1WDD - chains A and E of the 4 polymer chains in the assembly; structure by X-ray diffraction, 1.35 A resolution.

[Chain A (and E)]
Name: Ribulose bisphosphate carboxylase large chain
Source organism: Oryza sativa Japonica Group
Notes: EC 4.1.1.39; chain E of this document is another copy of the same molecule, construct and numbering; everything in this record applies to it too
UniProtKB: P0C512 (RBL_ORYSJ); residue numbers follow UniProt; this construct covers 1-477
Sequence (477 residues; row label = number of the first residue in the row):
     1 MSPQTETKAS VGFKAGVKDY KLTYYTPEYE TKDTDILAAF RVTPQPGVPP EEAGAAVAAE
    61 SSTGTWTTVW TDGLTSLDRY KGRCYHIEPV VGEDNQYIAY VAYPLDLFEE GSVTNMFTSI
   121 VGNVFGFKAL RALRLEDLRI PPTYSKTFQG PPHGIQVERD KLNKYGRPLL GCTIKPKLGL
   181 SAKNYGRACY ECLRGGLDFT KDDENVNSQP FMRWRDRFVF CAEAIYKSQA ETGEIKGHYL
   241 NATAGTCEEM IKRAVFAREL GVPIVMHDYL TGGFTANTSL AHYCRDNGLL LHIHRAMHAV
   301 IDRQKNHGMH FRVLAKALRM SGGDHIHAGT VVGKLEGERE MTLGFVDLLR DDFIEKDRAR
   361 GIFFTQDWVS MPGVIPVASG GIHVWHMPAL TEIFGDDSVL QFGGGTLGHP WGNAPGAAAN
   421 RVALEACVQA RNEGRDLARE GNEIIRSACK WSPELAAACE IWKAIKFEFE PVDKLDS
Unresolved in the structure: 1-10, 476-477 (chain E: 1-11, 476-477)
Modified / non-standard residues: Lys201 (lysine nz-carboxylic acid; KCX)
Ion coordination: Mg2+: Lys201, Asp203, Glu204 (together with 2-carboxyarabinitol-1,5-diphosphate)
Residues lining bound ligands:
  - 2-carboxyarabinitol-1,5-diphosphate (CAP), molecule 1: Glu60, Thr65, Trp66, Asn123
  - 2-carboxyarabinitol-1,5-diphosphate (CAP), molecule 2: Thr173, Lys175, Lys177, Lys201, Asp203, Glu204, His294, Arg295, His298, His327, Lys334, Leu335, Ser379, Gly380, Gly381, Gln401, Phe402, Gly403, Gly404

[Chain A / chain E interface]
Pairs across the interface (265):
  Phe13(A) - Gly408(E)
  Phe13(A) - His409(E)
  Phe13(A) - Pro410(E)
  Ala15(A) - Gly408(E)
  Ala15(A) - Pro410(E)  hydrophobic
  Gly16(A) - Ile461(E)
  Val17(A) - Ile465(E)  hydrophobic
  Gln45(A) - Phe469(E)
  Gln45(A) - Glu470(E)  hydrogen bond (side chain-backbone)
  Val48(A) - Phe469(E)  hydrophobic
  Ala59(A) - Lys177(E)
  Glu60(A) - Lys177(E)
  Glu60(A) - Lys334(E)  salt bridge
  Ser62(A) - Lys177(E)
  Ser62(A) - Leu178(E)
  Ser62(A) - Asn205(E)
  Thr63(A) - Pro176(E)
  Thr63(A) - Lys177(E)  hydrogen bond (backbone-backbone)
  Thr63(A) - Leu178(E)
  Gly64(A) - Lys177(E)
  Thr65(A) - Lys175(E)
  Thr65(A) - Lys334(E)  hydrogen bond
  Thr65(A) - Gly404(E)
  Trp66(A) - Gly381(E)
  Trp66(A) - Ile382(E)
  Trp66(A) - His383(E)
  Trp66(A) - Gly404(E)
  Trp66(A) - Gly405(E)
  Trp66(A) - Trp462(E)
  Trp66(A) - Ile465(E)  hydrophobic
  Thr67(A) - Gly404(E)
  Thr67(A) - Trp462(E)  hydrogen bond
  Thr68(A) - Gly408(E)
  Val69(A) - Leu407(E)
  Val69(A) - Gly408(E)
  Trp70(A) - Leu407(E)  hydrogen bond (backbone-backbone)
  Trp70(A) - Gly412(E)
  Trp70(A) - Asn413(E)  hydrogen bond
  Thr71(A) - Lys175(E)  hydrogen bond (side chain-backbone)
  Thr71(A) - Pro176(E)
  Thr71(A) - Leu180(E)
  Thr71(A) - Leu407(E)
  Asp72(A) - Pro176(E)
  Leu74(A) - Asn184(E)
  Thr75(A) - Pro176(E)
  Thr75(A) - Gly179(E)  hydrogen bond (side chain-backbone)
  Tyr80(A) - Gly179(E)
  Tyr80(A) - Phe211(E)
  Asp106(A) - Gln209(E)
  Asp106(A) - Pro210(E)
  Asp106(A) - Phe211(E)
  Leu107(A) - Leu178(E)  hydrophobic
  Leu107(A) - Gln209(E)  hydrogen bond (backbone-side chain)
  Phe108(A) - Gln209(E)
  Phe108(A) - Pro210(E)
  Glu109(A) - Asn207(E)
  Glu109(A) - Ser208(E)  hydrogen bond (side chain-backbone)
  Glu109(A) - Gln209(E)
  Glu109(A) - Arg253(E)  salt bridge
  Glu110(A) - Pro210(E)
  Glu110(A) - Arg213(E)  salt bridge
  Ser112(A) - Ala244(E)
  Ser112(A) - Gly245(E)  hydrogen bond (side chain-backbone)
  Thr114(A) - Thr243(E)
  Thr114(A) - Ala244(E)
  Thr114(A) - Thr271(E)  hydrogen bond (side chain-backbone)
  Thr114(A) - Gly272(E)
  Asn115(A) - Asn205(E)  hydrogen bond (side chain-backbone)
  Asn115(A) - Asn207(E)  hydrogen bond
  Asn115(A) - Gln209(E)
  Thr118(A) - Glu204(E)
  Thr118(A) - Asn205(E)
  Thr118(A) - Asp268(E)
  Thr118(A) - Thr271(E)  hydrogen bond
  Ser119(A) - Leu178(E)
  Ser119(A) - Asn205(E)  hydrogen bond
  Val121(A) - Met297(E)
  Val121(A) - Val300(E)
  Gly122(A) - Ala296(E)
  Gly122(A) - Met297(E)  hydrogen bond (backbone-backbone)
  Asn123(A) - Lys177(E)
  Asn123(A) - Glu204(E)  hydrogen bond
  Asn123(A) - His294(E)
  Asn123(A) - Leu335(E)
  Phe125(A) - Ala299(E)
  Phe125(A) - Val300(E)  hydrophobic
  Phe125(A) - Arg303(E)  hydrogen bond (backbone-side chain)
  Gly126(A) - Ala299(E)
  Gly126(A) - Arg303(E)
  Gly126(A) - Leu335(E)
  Gly126(A) - Glu336(E)  hydrogen bond (backbone-backbone)
  Phe127(A) - Arg303(E)  hydrogen bond (backbone-side chain)
  Phe127(A) - Lys334(E)
  Phe127(A) - Leu335(E)  hydrophobic
  Lys128(A) - Arg303(E)
  Lys128(A) - Val331(E)  hydrogen bond (side chain-backbone)
  Lys128(A) - Val332(E)
  Lys128(A) - Gly333(E)  hydrogen bond (side chain-backbone)
  Lys128(A) - Lys334(E)  hydrogen bond (backbone-backbone)
  Lys128(A) - Leu335(E)
  Lys128(A) - Glu336(E)
  Lys128(A) - Phe467(E)  hydrogen bond (side chain-backbone)
  Lys128(A) - Phe469(E)
  Ala129(A) - Phe469(E)  hydrophobic
  Leu130(A) - Arg303(E)  hydrogen bond (backbone-side chain)
  Arg131(A) - Gln304(E)
  Arg131(A) - Val472(E)
  Ala132(A) - Gln304(E)
  Lys175(A) - Thr65(E)
  Lys175(A) - Thr71(E)  hydrogen bond (backbone-side chain)
  Pro176(A) - Thr63(E)
  Pro176(A) - Thr71(E)
  Pro176(A) - Asp72(E)
  Pro176(A) - Thr75(E)
  Lys177(A) - Glu60(E)
  Lys177(A) - Ser62(E)
  Lys177(A) - Thr63(E)  hydrogen bond (backbone-backbone)
  Lys177(A) - Gly64(E)
  Lys177(A) - Asn123(E)
  Leu178(A) - Ser62(E)
  Leu178(A) - Thr63(E)
  Leu178(A) - Leu107(E)
  Leu178(A) - Ser119(E)
  Gly179(A) - Thr75(E)  hydrogen bond (backbone-side chain)
  Gly179(A) - Tyr80(E)
  Leu180(A) - Thr71(E)
  Asn184(A) - Leu74(E)
  Glu204(A) - Thr118(E)
  Glu204(A) - Asn123(E)  hydrogen bond
  Asn205(A) - Ser62(E)
  Asn205(A) - Asn115(E)  hydrogen bond (backbone-side chain)
  Asn205(A) - Thr118(E)
  Asn205(A) - Ser119(E)  hydrogen bond
  Asn207(A) - Glu109(E)
  Asn207(A) - Asn115(E)  hydrogen bond
  Ser208(A) - Glu109(E)  hydrogen bond (backbone-side chain)
  Gln209(A) - Asp106(E)
  Gln209(A) - Leu107(E)  hydrogen bond (side chain-backbone)
  Gln209(A) - Phe108(E)
  Gln209(A) - Glu109(E)
  Gln209(A) - Asn115(E)
  Pro210(A) - Asp106(E)
  Pro210(A) - Phe108(E)
  Pro210(A) - Glu110(E)
  Phe211(A) - Tyr80(E)
  Phe211(A) - Asp106(E)
  Arg213(A) - Glu110(E)  salt bridge
  Thr243(A) - Thr114(E)
  Ala244(A) - Ser112(E)
  Ala244(A) - Thr114(E)
  Ala244(A) - Thr275(E)  hydrogen bond (backbone-side chain)
  Gly245(A) - Ser112(E)  hydrogen bond (backbone-side chain)
  Gly245(A) - Phe274(E)
  Gly245(A) - Thr275(E)
  Gly245(A) - Thr278(E)  hydrogen bond (backbone-side chain)
  Thr246(A) - Thr275(E)
  Thr246(A) - Thr278(E)
  Thr246(A) - Ser279(E)
  Thr246(A) - His282(E)
  Cys247(A) - Cys247(E)  disulfide
  Cys247(A) - Thr275(E)
  Cys247(A) - Ala276(E)  hydrophobic
  Cys247(A) - Ser279(E)  hydrogen bond (backbone-side chain)
  Glu248(A) - Ser279(E)  hydrogen bond
  Arg253(A) - Glu109(E)  salt bridge
  Asp268(A) - Thr118(E)
  Thr271(A) - Thr114(E)  hydrogen bond (backbone-side chain)
  Thr271(A) - Thr118(E)  hydrogen bond
  Gly272(A) - Thr114(E)
  Gly272(A) - Gly273(E)
  Gly272(A) - Phe274(E)
  Gly272(A) - Thr275(E)  hydrogen bond (backbone-backbone)
  Gly273(A) - Gly272(E)
  Gly273(A) - Gly273(E)
  Phe274(A) - Gly245(E)
  Phe274(A) - Gly272(E)
  Thr275(A) - Ala244(E)  hydrogen bond (side chain-backbone)
  Thr275(A) - Gly245(E)
  Thr275(A) - Thr246(E)
  Thr275(A) - Cys247(E)
  Thr275(A) - Gly272(E)  hydrogen bond (backbone-backbone)
  Thr275(A) - Ala276(E)
  Ala276(A) - Cys247(E)  hydrophobic
  Ala276(A) - Thr275(E)
  Thr278(A) - Gly245(E)  hydrogen bond (side chain-backbone)
  Thr278(A) - Thr246(E)
  Ser279(A) - Thr246(E)
  Ser279(A) - Cys247(E)  hydrogen bond (side chain-backbone)
  Ser279(A) - Glu248(E)  hydrogen bond
  His282(A) - Thr246(E)
  His294(A) - Asn123(E)
  Ala296(A) - Gly122(E)
  Met297(A) - Val121(E)
  Met297(A) - Gly122(E)  hydrogen bond (backbone-backbone)
  Ala299(A) - Phe125(E)
  Ala299(A) - Gly126(E)
  Ala299(A) - His307(E)  hydrogen bond (backbone-side chain)
  Val300(A) - Val121(E)
  Val300(A) - Phe125(E)  hydrophobic
  Val300(A) - Ile301(E)  hydrophobic
  Val300(A) - His307(E)
  Val300(A) - Gly308(E)
  Val300(A) - Met309(E)  hydrophobic
  Ile301(A) - Val300(E)  hydrophobic
  Arg303(A) - Phe125(E)  hydrogen bond (side chain-backbone)
  Arg303(A) - Gly126(E)
  Arg303(A) - Phe127(E)  hydrogen bond (side chain-backbone)
  Arg303(A) - Lys128(E)
  Arg303(A) - Leu130(E)  hydrogen bond (side chain-backbone)
  Arg303(A) - His307(E)
  Gln304(A) - Arg131(E)  hydrogen bond (side chain-backbone)
  Gln304(A) - Ala132(E)
  Gln304(A) - His307(E)  hydrogen bond
  His307(A) - Ala299(E)  hydrogen bond (side chain-backbone)
  His307(A) - Val300(E)
  His307(A) - Arg303(E)
  His307(A) - Gln304(E)  hydrogen bond
  Gly308(A) - Val300(E)
  Met309(A) - Met297(E)  hydrophobic
  Met309(A) - Val300(E)  hydrophobic
  Val331(A) - Lys128(E)  hydrogen bond (backbone-side chain)
  Val332(A) - Lys128(E)
  Gly333(A) - Lys128(E)  hydrogen bond (backbone-side chain)
  Lys334(A) - Glu60(E)  salt bridge
  Lys334(A) - Thr65(E)  hydrogen bond
  Lys334(A) - Phe127(E)
  Lys334(A) - Lys128(E)  hydrogen bond (backbone-backbone)
  Leu335(A) - Asn123(E)
  Leu335(A) - Gly126(E)
  Leu335(A) - Phe127(E)  hydrophobic
  Leu335(A) - Lys128(E)
  Glu336(A) - Gly126(E)  hydrogen bond (backbone-backbone)
  Glu336(A) - Lys128(E)
  Gly381(A) - Trp66(E)
  Ile382(A) - Trp66(E)
  His383(A) - Trp66(E)
  Gly404(A) - Thr65(E)
  Gly404(A) - Trp66(E)
  Gly404(A) - Thr67(E)
  Gly405(A) - Trp66(E)
  Leu407(A) - Val69(E)
  Leu407(A) - Trp70(E)  hydrogen bond (backbone-backbone)
  Leu407(A) - Thr71(E)
  Gly408(A) - Phe13(E)
  Gly408(A) - Ala15(E)
  Gly408(A) - Thr68(E)
  Gly408(A) - Val69(E)
  His409(A) - Phe13(E)
  Pro410(A) - Phe13(E)  hydrophobic
  Pro410(A) - Ala15(E)  hydrophobic
  Gly412(A) - Trp70(E)
  Asn413(A) - Trp70(E)  hydrogen bond
  Ile461(A) - Gly16(E)
  Trp462(A) - Trp66(E)
  Trp462(A) - Thr67(E)  hydrogen bond
  Ile465(A) - Val17(E)  hydrophobic
  Ile465(A) - Trp66(E)  hydrophobic
  Phe467(A) - Trp66(E)  hydrophobic
  Phe467(A) - Lys128(E)  hydrogen bond (backbone-side chain)
  Phe469(A) - Gln45(E)
  Phe469(A) - Val48(E)  hydrophobic
  Phe469(A) - Lys128(E)
  Phe469(A) - Ala129(E)  hydrophobic
  Glu470(A) - Gln45(E)
  Val472(A) - Arg131(E)
Interface residues without a listed pair, chain A (115 interface residues in all): Ser61, Leu77, Gly111, Phe117, Asn306
Interface residues without a listed pair, chain E (115 interface residues in all): Ala59, Ser61, Leu77, Gly111, Phe117, Asn306
Cross-chain cystine bridges: Cys247(A)-Cys247(E)

[Overview]
Chain A and chain E each contribute 115 residues to their interface; the contacts include 1 disulfide bond, 66
hydrogen bonds and 6 salt bridges. Polar contacts include Glu60(A)-Lys334(E), Glu109(A)-Arg253(E) and
Glu110(A)-Arg213(E). Chain A binds 2-carboxyarabinitol-1,5-diphosphate.
Chain A and chain E are both Ribulose bisphosphate carboxylase large chain (Oryza sativa Japonica Group); the
structure, Crystal Structure of Activated Rice Rubisco Complexed with 2-Carboxyarabinitol-1,5-bisphosphate,
was determined by X-ray diffraction, deposited together with 3AXK and 3AXM.
